9C1L - chains E and J of the 11 polymer chains in the assembly; structure by electron microscopy, 2.65 A resolution.

Chain E (and J):
Protein: Inner capsid protein VP2
Source organism: Simian rotavirus A strain RRV
Notes: chain J of this document is another copy of the same molecule, construct and numbering; everything in this record applies to it too
UniProt: B3F2X3 (B3F2X3_ROTRH); numbering as in UniProt (aligned over 1-887)
Sequence (887 residues; numbered 1 to 887; the number before each row is that of its first residue):
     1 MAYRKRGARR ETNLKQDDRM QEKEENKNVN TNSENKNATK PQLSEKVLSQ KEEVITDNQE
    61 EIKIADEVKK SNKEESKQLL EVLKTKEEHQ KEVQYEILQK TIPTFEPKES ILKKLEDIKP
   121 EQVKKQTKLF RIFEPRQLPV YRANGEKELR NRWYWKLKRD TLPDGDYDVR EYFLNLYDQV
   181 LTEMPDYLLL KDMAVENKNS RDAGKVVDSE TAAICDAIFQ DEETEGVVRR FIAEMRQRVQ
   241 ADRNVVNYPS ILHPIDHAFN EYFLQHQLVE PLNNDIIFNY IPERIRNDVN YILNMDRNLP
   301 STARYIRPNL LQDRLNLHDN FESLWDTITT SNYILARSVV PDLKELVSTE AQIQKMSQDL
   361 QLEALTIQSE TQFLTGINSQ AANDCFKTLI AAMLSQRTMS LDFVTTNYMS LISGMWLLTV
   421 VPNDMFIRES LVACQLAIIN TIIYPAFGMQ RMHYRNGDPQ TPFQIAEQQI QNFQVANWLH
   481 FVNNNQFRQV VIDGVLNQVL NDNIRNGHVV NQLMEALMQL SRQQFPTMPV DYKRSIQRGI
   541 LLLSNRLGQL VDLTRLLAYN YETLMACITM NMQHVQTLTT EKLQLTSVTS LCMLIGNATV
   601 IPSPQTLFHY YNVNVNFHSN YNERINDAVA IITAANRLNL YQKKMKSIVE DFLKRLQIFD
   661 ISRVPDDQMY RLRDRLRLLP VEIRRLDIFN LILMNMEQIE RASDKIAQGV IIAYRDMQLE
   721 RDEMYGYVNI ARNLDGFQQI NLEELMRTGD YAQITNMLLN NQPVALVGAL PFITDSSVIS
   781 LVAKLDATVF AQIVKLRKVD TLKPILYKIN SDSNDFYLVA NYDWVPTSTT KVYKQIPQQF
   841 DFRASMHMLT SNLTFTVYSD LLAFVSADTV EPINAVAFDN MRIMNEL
Unresolved in the structure: 1-92 (chain J: 1-71)

How chain E and chain J interact:
Pairs across the interface - 57 pairs, chain E then chain J:
  Asn320(E) with Leu541(J); Asn545(J), hydrogen bond
  Glu322(E) with Arg538(J), salt bridge
  Ser323(E) with Lys355(J); Gln358(J); Asp359(J)
  Ile427(E) with Arg534(J)
  Arg428(E) with Val530(J)
  Glu429(E) with Val530(J); Asp531(J); Arg534(J), salt bridge
  Asn456(E) with Thr527(J); Pro529(J)
  Gly457(E) with Pro526(J); Thr527(J); Met528(J); Pro529(J)
  Leu578(E) with Gln358(J); Asp359(J); Gln361(J), hydrogen bond (backbone-side chain); Arg538(J)
  Tyr641(E) with Asn874(J); Arg882(J); Leu887(J)
  Gln642(E) with Asn874(J), hydrogen bond
  Lys643(E) with Leu887(J)
  Lys644(E) with Glu345(J), salt bridge; Asn597(J), hydrogen bond; Ile873(J); Leu887(J)
  Met645(E) with Leu887(J), hydrogen bond (backbone-backbone)
  Ser662(E) with Ala351(J)
  Arg663(E) with Glu350(J), salt bridge; Ala351(J); Gln354(J)
  Val664(E) with Ala351(J)
  Pro665(E) with Gln352(J); Lys355(J)
  Asp666(E) with Val347(J)
  Asp667(E) with Gln352(J), hydrogen bond; Arg546(J), salt bridge; Gln549(J)
  Gln668(E) with Lys355(J)
  Tyr670(E) with Asn597(J), hydrogen bond; Glu886(J); Leu887(J)
  Arg671(E) with Asn545(J)
  Arg673(E) with Glu886(J), salt bridge; Leu887(J)
  Asp674(E) with Glu886(J)
  Arg747(E) with Val870(J); Asn874(J)
  Thr748(E) with Ile292(J); Val870(J)
  Gly749(E) with Ile292(J)
  Arg797(E) with Asn294(J), hydrogen bond; Asp296(J), salt bridge
Other interface residues (no listed pair), chain E (33 interface residues in all): Lys108, Pro459, Thr577, Asp750
Other interface residues (no listed pair), chain J (35 interface residues in all): Val289, Ala598, Ser866

Overview:
Chain E and chain J form an interface of 33 and 35 residues respectively; the contacts include 8 hydrogen
bonds and 7 salt bridges. Polar contacts include Glu322(E)-Arg538(J), Glu429(E)-Arg534(J) and
Lys644(E)-Glu345(J).
Both chains are Inner capsid protein VP2 (Simian rotavirus A strain RRV). Entry 9C1L (Rhesus rotavirus (VP1
structure at 2.65 Angstrom resolution)) was determined by electron microscopy.
